2F54 - chains A and C of the 5 polymer chains in the assembly; structure by X-ray diffraction, 2.70 A resolution.

[Chain A]
Name: HLA class I histocompatibility antigen
From: Homo sapiens
Notes: fragment: alpha 1, alpha 2, alpha 3, residues 25-298
UniProtKB: P01892 (1A02_HUMAN); residues 1-274 here correspond to UniProt positions 25-298 (UniProt number = residue number + 24)
Sequence (274 residues; row label = number of the first residue in the row):
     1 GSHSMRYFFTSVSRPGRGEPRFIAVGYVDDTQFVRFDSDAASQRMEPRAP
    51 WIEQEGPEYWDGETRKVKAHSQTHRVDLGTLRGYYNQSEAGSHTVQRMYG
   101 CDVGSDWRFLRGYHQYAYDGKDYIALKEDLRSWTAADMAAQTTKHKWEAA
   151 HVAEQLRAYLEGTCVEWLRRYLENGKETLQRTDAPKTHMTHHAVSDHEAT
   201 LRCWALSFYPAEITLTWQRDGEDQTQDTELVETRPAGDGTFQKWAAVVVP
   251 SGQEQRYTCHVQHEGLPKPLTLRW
Disulfide bonds: Cys101-Cys164, Cys203-Cys259
What the authors report for this chain:
  - conformationally variable residues (side-chain flip): Gln155

[Chain C]
Name: Cancer/testis antigen 1B
Notes: engineered mutation(s): Y67C, K91C
UniProtKB: P78358 (CTG1B_HUMAN); residues 1-9 here correspond to UniProt positions 157-165 (UniProt number = residue number + 156)
Sequence (9 residues; row label = number of the first residue in the row):
     1 SLLMWITQC

[Chain A / chain C interface]
Pairs across the interface - 36 pairs, chain A then chain C:
  Met5(A) - Ser1(C)
  Tyr7(A) - Ser1(C)  hydrogen bond (side chain-backbone)
  Tyr7(A) - Leu2(C)  hydrogen bond (side chain-backbone)
  Met45(A) - Leu2(C)  hydrophobic
  Glu63(A) - Ser1(C)  hydrogen bond
  Glu63(A) - Leu2(C)  hydrogen bond (side chain-backbone)
  Lys66(A) - Ser1(C)  hydrogen bond
  Lys66(A) - Leu2(C)  hydrogen bond (side chain-backbone)
  Lys66(A) - Leu3(C)
  Lys66(A) - Met4(C)
  Val67(A) - Leu2(C)  hydrophobic
  His70(A) - Leu3(C)  hydrogen bond (side chain-backbone)
  His70(A) - Ile6(C)
  Thr73(A) - Ile6(C)
  Thr73(A) - Gln8(C)
  Val76(A) - Gln8(C)
  Asp77(A) - Gln8(C)
  Asp77(A) - Cys9(C)  hydrogen bond (side chain-backbone)
  Thr80(A) - Cys9(C)
  Leu81(A) - Cys9(C)  hydrophobic
  Tyr84(A) - Cys9(C)  hydrogen bond (side chain-backbone)
  Arg97(A) - Thr7(C)
  Tyr99(A) - Leu2(C)
  Tyr99(A) - Leu3(C)  hydrogen bond (side chain-backbone)
  Thr143(A) - Cys9(C)  hydrogen bond (side chain-backbone)
  Lys146(A) - Gln8(C)  hydrogen bond (side chain-backbone)
  Trp147(A) - Thr7(C)
  Trp147(A) - Gln8(C)  hydrogen bond (side chain-backbone)
  Trp147(A) - Cys9(C)
  Val152(A) - Thr7(C)
  Leu156(A) - Leu3(C)  hydrophobic
  Tyr159(A) - Ser1(C)  hydrogen bond (side chain-backbone)
  Tyr159(A) - Leu2(C)
  Tyr159(A) - Leu3(C)
  Trp167(A) - Ser1(C)
  Tyr171(A) - Ser1(C)  hydrogen bond (side chain-backbone)
Interface residues without a listed pair, chain A (28 interface residues in all): Phe9, Tyr59, Ala69, Tyr116, Tyr123

[Overview]
Chain A and chain C form an interface of 28 and 8 residues respectively, with 15 hydrogen bonds. Polar pairs
include Tyr7(A)-Ser1(C), Tyr7(A)-Leu2(C) and Glu63(A)-Ser1(C). The paper reports conformational variability at
Gln155(A).
Here chain A is HLA class I histocompatibility antigen (Homo sapiens) and chain C is Cancer/testis antigen 1B.
Entry 2F54 (Directed evolution of human T cell receptor CDR2 residues by phage display dramatically enhances
affinity for ...) was determined by X-ray diffraction (same publication as 2F53).
